PDB entry 6QUS | electron microscopy, 3.70 A resolution | chains X and U of the 5 polymer chains in the assembly

[Chain X]
Molecule: Tubulin alpha-1B chain
Source organism: Homo sapiens
UniProtKB: P68363 (TBA1B_HUMAN); residues 1-451 here = UniProt positions 1-451
Sequence (451 residues; each row starts with the number of its first residue):
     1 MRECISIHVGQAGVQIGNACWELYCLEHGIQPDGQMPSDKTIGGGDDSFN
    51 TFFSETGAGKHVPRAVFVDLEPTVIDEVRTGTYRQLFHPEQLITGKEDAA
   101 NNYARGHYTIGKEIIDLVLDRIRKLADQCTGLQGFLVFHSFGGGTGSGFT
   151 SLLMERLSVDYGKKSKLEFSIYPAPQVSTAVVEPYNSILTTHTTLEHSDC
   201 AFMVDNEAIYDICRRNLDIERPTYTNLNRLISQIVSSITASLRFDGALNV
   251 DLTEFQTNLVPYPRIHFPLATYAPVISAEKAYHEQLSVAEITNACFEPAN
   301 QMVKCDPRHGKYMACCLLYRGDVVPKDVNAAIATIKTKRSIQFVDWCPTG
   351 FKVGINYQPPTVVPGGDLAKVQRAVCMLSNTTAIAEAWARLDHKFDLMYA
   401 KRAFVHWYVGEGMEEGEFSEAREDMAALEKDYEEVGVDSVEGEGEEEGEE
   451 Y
Disordered / not traced: 38-46, 442-451
Ion coordination: Mg2+: E71 (together with GTP)
Residues lining bound ligands: GTP (guanosine-5'-triphosphate): G10, Q11, A12, Q15, I16, E71, D98, A99, A100, N101, N102, S140, G142, G143, G144, T145, G146, I171, T179, E183, N206, Y224, N228, I231
Curated features (UniProtKB/Swiss-Prot):
  - motif: M1 to C4 (MREC motif)
  - active site: E254
  - binding site (GTP): G10, Q11, A12, Q15, E71, A99, S140, G143, G144, T145, G146, T179, E183, N206, Y224, N228, L252
  - binding site (Mg(2+)): E71
  - site: Y451 (Involved in polymerization)
  - modified residue: K40 (N6,N6,N6-trimethyllysine), S48 (Phosphoserine), S232 (Phosphoserine), Y282 (3'-nitrotyrosine), R339 (Omega-N-methylarginine), S439 (Phosphoserine), E443 (5-glutamyl polyglutamate), E445 (5-glutamyl polyglutamate), Y451 (3'-nitrotyrosine)
  - cross-link (Glycyl lysine isopeptide (Lys-Gly)): K326 (interchain with G-Cter in ubiquitin), K370 (interchain with G-Cter in ubiquitin)

[Chain U]
Molecule: Tubulin beta chain
Source organism: Homo sapiens
UniProtKB: P07437 (TBB5_HUMAN); the author numbering skips numbers that UniProt does not, so the offset changes along the chain: 1-44 = UniProt 1-44; 47-360 = UniProt 45-358; 369-454 = UniProt 359-444
Sequence (444 residues; row label = number of the first residue in the row; note: 10 numbers in that range are skipped by the numbering (no residue carries them; nothing is unmodelled there)):
     1 MREIVHIQAGQCGNQIGAKFWEVISDEHGIDPTGTYHGDSDLQL
    47 DRISVYYNEATGGKYVPRAILVDLEPGTMDSVRSGPFGQIFRPDNFVFGQ
    97 SGAGNNWAKGHYTEGAELVDSVLDVVRKEAESCDCLQGFQLTHSLGGGTG
   147 SGMGTLLISKIREEYPDRIMNTFSVVPSPKVSDTVVEPYNATLSVHQLVE
   197 NTDETYCIDNEALYDICFRTLKLTTPTYGDLNHLVSATMSGVTTCLRFPG
   247 QLNADLRKLAVNMVPFPRLHFFMPGFAPLTSRGSQQYRALTVPELTQQVF
   297 DAKNMMAACDPRHGRYLTVAAVFRGRMSMKEVDEQMLNVQNKNSSYFVEW
   347 IPNNVKTAVCDIPP
   369 RGLKMAVTFIGNSTAIQELFKRISEQFTAMFRRKAFLHWYTGEGMDEMEF
   419 TEAESNMNDLVSEYQQYQDATAEEEEDFGEEAEEEA
Disordered / not traced: 442-454
Residues lining bound ligands:
  - GDP (guanosine-5'-diphosphate): G10, Q11, C12, Q15, E71, S140, G143, G144, T145, G146, D179, E183, N206, Y224, N228
  - GTP (guanosine-5'-triphosphate): Q247, L248, K254
  - taxol (TA1): K19, E22, V23, D26, E27, L217, D226, H229, A233, S236, L275, T276, S277, R278, Q281, R320, P360, R369, G370, L371
Curated features (UniProtKB/Swiss-Prot):
  - motif: M1 to I4 (MREI motif)
  - binding site (GTP): Q11, E71, S140, G144, T145, G146, N206, N228
  - binding site (Mg(2+)): E71
  - modified residue: S40 (Phosphoserine), T57 (Phosphothreonine), K60 (N6-acetyllysine), S174 (Phosphoserine), T287 (Phosphothreonine), T292 (Phosphothreonine), R320 (Omega-N-methylarginine), E444 (5-glutamyl polyglutamate), E448 (5-glutamyl glycine), E449 (5-glutamyl glycine), E451 (5-glutamyl glycine), E452 (5-glutamyl glycine), E453 (5-glutamyl glycine)
  - cross-link (Glycyl lysine isopeptide (Lys-Gly)): K60 (interchain with G-Cter in ubiquitin), K326 (interchain with G-Cter in ubiquitin)

[Interface between chain X and chain U]
Contacting residue pairs (71):
  Q11(X) with G246(U); Q247(U), hydrogen bond (side chain-backbone); N249(U), hydrogen bond
  Q15(X) with G246(U); Q247(U)
  E71(X) with R2(U), salt bridge
  P72(X) with R48(U), hydrogen bond (backbone-side chain)
  T73(X) with R2(U), hydrogen bond
  D76(X) with R48(U), salt bridge
  E77(X) with P245(U)
  K96(X) with R2(U); D130(U)
  E97(X) with C131(U)
  D98(X) with D251(U); K254(U)
  A100(X) with R253(U); K254(U); V257(U)
  N101(X) with K254(U); N258(U); K352(U)
  R105(X) with R253(U)
  Q176(X) with L333(U); N349(U)
  V177(X) with D329(U)
  S178(X) with N349(U); V351(U)
  T179(X) with L248(U); D329(U); K352(U)
  A180(X) with N349(U)
  V181(X) with N258(U)
  V182(X) with N258(U)
  Y210(X) with M325(U); K326(U); D329(U), hydrogen bond
  R214(X) with K326(U)
  E220(X) with K326(U)
  R221(X) with S324(U); E327(U)
  P222(X) with S324(U); M325(U), hydrogen bond (backbone-backbone); K326(U)
  T223(X) with Q247(U)
  Y224(X) with Q247(U); M325(U), hydrophobic
  K394(X) with P348(U); N349(U)
  L397(X) with W346(U); A440(U), hydrophobic
  M398(X) with W346(U); P348(U)
  K401(X) with F262(U); W346(U); A438(U)
  R402(X) with F262(U)
  A403(X) with W346(U), hydrophobic; I347(U), hydrophobic
  F404(X) with V257(U); N258(U); V260(U); P261(U), hydrogen bond (backbone-backbone); T314(U); I347(U), hydrophobic
  H406(X) with V260(U); P261(U); F262(U); P263(U)
  W407(X) with A256(U); V257(U), hydrophobic; V260(U)
Also at the interface, not in a pair above, chain X (38 interface residues in all): P175, T225
Also at the interface, not in a pair above, chain U (41 interface residues in all): L132, R164, M259, M323, N350, T353, T439

[Summary]
38 residues of chain X face 41 of chain U across their interface; the contacts include 7 hydrogen bonds and 2
salt bridges. Among the polar pairs are E71(X)-R2(U), D76(X)-R48(U) and Q11(X)-Q247(U). GTP is bound between
chain X and chain U.
Here chain X is Tubulin alpha-1B chain and chain U is Tubulin beta chain, both from Homo sapiens. Entry 6QUS
(HsCKK (human CAMSAP1) decorated 13pf taxol-GDP microtubule) was determined by electron microscopy together
with 6QUY, 6QVE and 6QVJ from the same study.
